3OEH - chains H and I of the 9 polymer chains in the assembly; structure by X-ray diffraction, 3.00 A resolution.

== Chain H ==
Molecule: ATP synthase subunit delta
Source organism: Saccharomyces cerevisiae
Notes: EC 3.6.3.14
UniProtKB: Q12165 (ATPD_YEAST); residues 1-138 here correspond to UniProt positions 23-160 (UniProt number = residue number + 22)
Amino-acid sequence (138 residues; each row starts with the number of its first residue):
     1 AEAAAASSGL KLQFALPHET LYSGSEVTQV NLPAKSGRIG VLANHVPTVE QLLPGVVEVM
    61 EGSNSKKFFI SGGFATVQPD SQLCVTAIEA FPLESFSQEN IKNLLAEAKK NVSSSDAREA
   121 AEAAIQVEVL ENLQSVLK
Disordered / not traced: 1-10, 24-25, 91-98, 137-138

== Chain I ==
Molecule: ATP synthase subunit epsilon
Source organism: Saccharomyces cerevisiae
Notes: EC 3.6.3.14
UniProtKB: P21306 (ATP5E_YEAST); residues 1-61 here correspond to UniProt positions 2-62 (UniProt number = residue number + 1)
Amino-acid sequence (61 residues; row label = number of the first residue in the row):
     1 SAWRKAGISY AAYLNVAAQA IRSSLKTELQ TASVLNRSQT DAFYTQYKNG TAASEPTPIT
    61 K
Disordered / not traced: 1-7, 24-25, 50-52
Swiss-Prot annotation at these positions:
  - modified residue: Thr51 (Phosphothreonine)

== Interface between chain H and chain I ==
Pairs across the interface (14; chain H residue first):
  His18(H) - Arg37(I)  hydrogen bond
  Gln51(H) - Tyr10(I)
  Leu52(H) - Tyr10(I)
  Ser71(H) - Leu14(I)
  Gly72(H) - Leu14(I)
  Gly73(H) - Tyr10(I)  hydrogen bond (backbone-side chain)
  Gly73(H) - Leu14(I)
  Phe74(H) - Tyr10(I)  hydrophobic
  Ile88(H) - Leu14(I)  hydrophobic
  Glu89(H) - Ala18(I)
  Glu89(H) - Arg22(I)
  Glu89(H) - Arg37(I)  salt bridge
  Asn100(H) - Lys26(I)
  Leu130(H) - Ala20(I)  hydrophobic
Also at the interface, not in a pair above, chain H (14 interface residues in all): Pro54, Leu105, Ala121
Also at the interface, not in a pair above, chain I (12 interface residues in all): Ile8, Asn15, Ala17, Ile21, Ser23

== Summary ==
Chain H and chain I form an interface of 14 and 12 residues respectively; the contacts include 2 hydrogen
bonds and 1 salt bridge. Among the polar pairs are Glu89(H)-Arg37(I), His18(H)-Arg37(I) and Gly73(H)-Tyr10(I).
Here chain H is ATP synthase subunit delta and chain I is ATP synthase subunit epsilon, both from
Saccharomyces cerevisiae. Entry 3OEH (Structure of four mutant forms of yeast F1 ATPase: beta-V279F) was
determined by X-ray diffraction, deposited together with 3OE7 and 3OFN.
